4E9Z - chain A; structure by X-ray diffraction, 2.06 A resolution.

[Chain A]
Protein: Dehydrosqualene synthase
From: Staphylococcus aureus
Notes: EC 2.5.1.96
Reference sequence: A9JQL9 (CRTM_STAAU); residues 1-287 here = UniProt positions 1-287
Chain sequence (287 residues; numbered 1 to 287; the number before each row is that of its first residue):
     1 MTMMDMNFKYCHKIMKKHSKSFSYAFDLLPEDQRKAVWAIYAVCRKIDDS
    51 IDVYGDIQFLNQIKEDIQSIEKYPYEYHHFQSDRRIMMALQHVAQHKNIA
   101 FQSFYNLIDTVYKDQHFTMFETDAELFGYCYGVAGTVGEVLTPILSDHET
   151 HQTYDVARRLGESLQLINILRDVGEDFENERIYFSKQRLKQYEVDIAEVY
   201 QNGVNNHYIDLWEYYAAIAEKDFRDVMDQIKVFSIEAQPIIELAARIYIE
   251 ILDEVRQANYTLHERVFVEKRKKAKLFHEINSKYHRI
Not modelled in the structure: 285-287
Small-molecule neighbours: 651 ((3R)-3-biphenyl-4-yl-1-azabicyclo[2.2.2]octan-3-ol): Phe26, Tyr41, Arg45, Asp48, Val133, Ala134, Val137, Gly138, Leu141, Ala157, Leu160, Gly161, Leu164, Gln165, Asn168

[Summary]
Chain A binds compound 651.
Chain A is Dehydrosqualene synthase (Staphylococcus aureus); the structure, Crystal structure of
dehydrosqualene synthase (Crtm) from S. aureus complexed with quinuclidine BPH-651 in the S1 ..., was
determined by X-ray diffraction (same publication as 4E9U, 4EA0, 4EA1 and 4EA2).
